PDB entry 3BTI | X-ray diffraction, 2.85 A resolution | chains B and A

# Chain B (and A)
Name: HTH-type transcriptional regulator qacR
Organism: Staphylococcus aureus subsp. aureus Mu50
Notes: chain A of this document is another copy of the same molecule, construct and numbering; everything in this record applies to it too
UniProt: P0A0N3 (QACR_STAAM); residue numbers follow UniProt; this construct covers 1-188
Amino-acid sequence (188 residues; each row starts with the number of its first residue):
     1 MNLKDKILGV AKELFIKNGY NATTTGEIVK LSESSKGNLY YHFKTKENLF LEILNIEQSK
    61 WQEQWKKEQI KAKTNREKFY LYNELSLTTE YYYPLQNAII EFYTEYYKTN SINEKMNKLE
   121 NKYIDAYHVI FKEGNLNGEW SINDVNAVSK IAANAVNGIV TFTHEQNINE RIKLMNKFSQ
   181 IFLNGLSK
Not modelled in the structure: 1, 188
Differences from the reference sequence: engineered mutation Gln-58 (Glu in P0A0N3), Ala-72 (Cys in P0A0N3), Ser-141 (Cys in P0A0N3)
Swiss-Prot annotation at these positions:
  - DNA-binding region: Thr-24 to Phe-43 (H-T-H motif)
Reported in the primary citation:
  - binding site for berberine: Trp-61, Thr-89, Tyr-93, Tyr-123
  - conformationally variable residues (side-chain flip): Tyr-123

# Interface between chain B and chain A
Pairs across the interface (54; chain B residue first):
  Ile-16(B) / Tyr-107(A)
  Lys-17(B) / Lys-108(A)
  Asn-18(B) / Lys-108(A)
  Gln-96(B) / Phe-162(A)
  Asn-97(B) / Thr-104(A)
  Asn-97(B) / Tyr-107(A)
  Ile-100(B) / Ile-100(A)  hydrophobic
  Ile-100(B) / Phe-162(A)  hydrophobic
  Glu-101(B) / Ile-100(A)
  Glu-101(B) / Thr-104(A)  hydrogen bond
  Tyr-103(B) / His-164(A)
  Tyr-103(B) / Glu-165(A)
  Asp-144(B) / Lys-177(A)  salt bridge
  Ala-147(B) / Leu-174(A)  hydrophobic
  Lys-150(B) / Gln-166(A)
  Ile-151(B) / Ile-159(A)  hydrophobic
  Ile-151(B) / Leu-174(A)
  Ile-151(B) / Lys-177(A)
  Ile-151(B) / Phe-178(A)
  Asn-154(B) / Gly-158(A)
  Asn-154(B) / Ile-159(A)
  Asn-154(B) / Phe-162(A)  hydrogen bond (side chain-backbone)
  Asn-154(B) / Thr-163(A)  hydrogen bond
  Ala-155(B) / Asn-154(A)
  Ala-155(B) / Ala-155(A)
  Asn-157(B) / Phe-162(A)
  Gly-158(B) / Asn-154(A)
  Gly-158(B) / Gly-158(A)
  Ile-159(B) / Asn-154(A)
  Thr-161(B) / Phe-162(A)
  Phe-162(B) / Tyr-103(A)
  Phe-162(B) / Asn-154(A)
  Phe-162(B) / Asn-157(A)
  Phe-162(B) / Gly-158(A)
  Phe-162(B) / Thr-161(A)
  Phe-162(B) / Phe-162(A)  hydrophobic
  Thr-163(B) / Asn-154(A)
  Glu-165(B) / Asn-117(A)
  Glu-170(B) / Lys-150(A)  salt bridge
  Leu-174(B) / Ile-151(A)
  Lys-177(B) / Asp-144(A)  salt bridge
  Lys-177(B) / Ile-151(A)
  Phe-178(B) / Ile-151(A)
  Ile-181(B) / Val-148(A)  hydrophobic
  Ile-181(B) / Phe-182(A)
  Ile-181(B) / Gly-185(A)
  Ile-181(B) / Leu-186(A)  hydrophobic
  Phe-182(B) / Ile-181(A)
  Asn-184(B) / Gly-185(A)  hydrogen bond (side chain-backbone)
  Gly-185(B) / Ile-181(A)
  Gly-185(B) / Asn-184(A)
  Gly-185(B) / Gly-185(A)
  Leu-186(B) / Ile-181(A)  hydrophobic
  Ser-187(B) / Asn-184(A)
Also at the interface, not in a pair above, chain B (35 interface residues in all): Gly-19, Asn-117, Tyr-123, Val-148
Also at the interface, not in a pair above, chain A (31 interface residues in all): Asn-113, Ala-147

# Overview
35 residues of chain B and 31 residues of chain A are in contact; the contacts include 4 hydrogen bonds and 3
salt bridges. Polar pairs include Asp-144(B)/Lys-177(A), Glu-170(B)/Lys-150(A) and Glu-101(B)/Thr-104(A). From
the paper: a binding site for berberine at Trp-61(B), Thr-89(B) and Tyr-93(B) among others; conformational
variability at Tyr-123(B).
Chain B and chain A are both HTH-type transcriptional regulator qacR (Staphylococcus aureus subsp. aureus
Mu50); the structure, crystal structure of QacR(E58Q) bound to berberine, was determined by X-ray diffraction
(same publication as 3BT9, 3BTC, 3BTJ and 3BTL).
